Entry 3KDZ (X-ray diffraction, 2.20 A resolution); this record covers chains A and B.

# Chain A (and B)
Protein: Histidine ammonia-lyase
Organism: Streptomyces globisporus
Notes: EC 4.3.1.3; chain B of this document is another copy of the same molecule, construct and numbering; everything in this record applies to it too
Reference sequence: Q8GMG0 (Q8GMG0_STRGL); aligned to UniProt positions 1-539 over residues 1-539
Amino-acid sequence (537 residues; row label = number of the first residue in the row; note: 2 numbers in that range are skipped by the numbering (no residue carries them; nothing is unmodelled there)):
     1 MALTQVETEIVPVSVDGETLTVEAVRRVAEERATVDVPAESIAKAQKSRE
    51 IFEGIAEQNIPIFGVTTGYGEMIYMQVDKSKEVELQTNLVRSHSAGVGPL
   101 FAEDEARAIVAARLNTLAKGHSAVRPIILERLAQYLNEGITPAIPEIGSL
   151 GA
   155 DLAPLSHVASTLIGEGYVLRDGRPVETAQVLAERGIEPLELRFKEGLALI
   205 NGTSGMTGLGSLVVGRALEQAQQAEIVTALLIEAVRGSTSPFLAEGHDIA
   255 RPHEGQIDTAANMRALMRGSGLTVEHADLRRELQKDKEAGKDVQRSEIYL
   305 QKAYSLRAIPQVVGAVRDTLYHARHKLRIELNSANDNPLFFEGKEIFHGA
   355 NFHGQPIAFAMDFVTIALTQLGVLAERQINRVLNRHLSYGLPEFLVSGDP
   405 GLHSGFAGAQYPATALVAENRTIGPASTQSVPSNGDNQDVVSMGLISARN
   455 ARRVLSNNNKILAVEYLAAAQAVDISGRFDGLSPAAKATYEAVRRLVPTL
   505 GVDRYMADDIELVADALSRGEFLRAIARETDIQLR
Not modelled in the structure: 1-10
Covalently attached groups: covalent link A152-D155
Modified positions: A152 ({2-[(1S)-1-aminoethyl]-4-methylidene-5-oxo-4,5-dihydro-1H-imidazol-1-yl}acetic acid; MDO)
Differences from the reference sequence: engineered mutation F63 (Tyr in Q8GMG0); chromophore (152, 152, 152)
Ligand contacts:
  - tyrosine (TYR), molecule 1: F63, Y69, G70, L89, H93, A152, L156, L201, N205, N341, F356, N438, N441, Q442
  - tyrosine (TYR), molecule 2: Q305, Y308, R311
Swiss-Prot annotation at these positions:
  - binding site (substrate): H93, N205, R311
  - cross-link: A152 (5-imidazolinone (Ala-Gly))

# Interface between chain A and chain B
Residue-residue contacts (227; chain A residue first):
  N59(A) with K291(B)
  I60(A) with Q288(B)
  P61(A) with R284(B); L287(B), hydrophobic; Q288(B); K291(B)
  F63(A) with L304(B); K306(B)
  G70(A) with K306(B)
  E71(A) with Y303(B), hydrogen bond
  I73(A) with Y303(B), hydrophobic; L304(B), hydrophobic; K306(B)
  Y74(A) with R299(B); S300(B), hydrogen bond (backbone-backbone); Y303(B), hydrophobic
  M75(A) with Q298(B); R299(B)
  Q76(A) with L287(B); K291(B); D296(B); V297(B); Q298(B), hydrogen bond (backbone-backbone); S300(B)
  V77(A) with K291(B); D296(B); V297(B), hydrophobic
  D78(A) with D296(B), hydrogen bond (backbone-backbone)
  S80(A) with D296(B), hydrogen bond
  K119(A) with I253(B); A254(B)
  A152(A) with Y308(B)
  T207(A) with R255(B)
  S244(A) with F351(B); H352(B), hydrogen bond (side chain-backbone)
  P245(A) with F351(B); H352(B)
  L247(A) with F351(B)
  E249(A) with F345(B); K348(B)
  G250(A) with F351(B); N355(B)
  I253(A) with K119(B)
  A254(A) with K119(B); S337(B); A338(B), hydrogen bond (backbone-backbone); L343(B), hydrophobic; F345(B), hydrophobic
  R255(A) with T207(B); E334(B), salt bridge; S337(B); N355(B); H357(B), hydrogen bond (side chain-backbone); P360(B)
  P256(A) with I333(B)
  H257(A) with K330(B), hydrogen bond (side chain-backbone); I333(B); E334(B), salt bridge; P360(B)
  Q260(A) with N355(B)
  H280(A) with E349(B); I350(B); H352(B), hydrogen bond
  A281(A) with E349(B)
  R284(A) with I60(B); P61(B); E349(B), salt bridge
  L287(A) with P61(B), hydrophobic; Q76(B)
  Q288(A) with N59(B); I60(B); P61(B)
  K291(A) with N59(B), hydrogen bond (side chain-backbone); Q76(B)
  D296(A) with Q76(B); V77(B); D78(B), hydrogen bond (backbone-backbone); S80(B), hydrogen bond; K81(B), salt bridge
  V297(A) with Q76(B)
  Q298(A) with M75(B); Q76(B), hydrogen bond (backbone-backbone)
  R299(A) with Y74(B); M75(B)
  S300(A) with Y74(B), hydrogen bond (backbone-backbone)
  Y303(A) with E71(B), hydrogen bond; I73(B), hydrophobic; Y74(B)
  L304(A) with F63(B); I73(B), hydrophobic; H352(B)
  Q305(A) with F63(B); I73(B); N341(B); H352(B); G353(B)
  A307(A) with D440(B); N441(B); D443(B)
  Y308(A) with A152(B); F356(B); N441(B), hydrogen bond (backbone-backbone); Q442(B), hydrogen bond; D443(B), hydrogen bond (backbone-side chain); V444(B)
  S309(A) with D443(B), hydrogen bond
  R311(A) with N341(B); G353(B), hydrogen bond (side chain-backbone); F356(B)
  A312(A) with A354(B), hydrophobic; H357(B)
  Q315(A) with A354(B), hydrogen bond (side chain-backbone); N355(B); H357(B)
  V316(A) with H357(B)
  A319(A) with Q359(B); P360(B); F363(B), hydrophobic
  V320(A) with F363(B)
  D322(A) with K330(B), salt bridge
  T323(A) with F363(B); F367(B)
  H326(A) with H326(B)
  K330(A) with H257(B), hydrogen bond (backbone-side chain); D322(B), salt bridge
  I333(A) with P256(B); H257(B)
  E334(A) with R255(B), salt bridge; H257(B), salt bridge
  S337(A) with A254(B); R255(B)
  A338(A) with A254(B), hydrogen bond (backbone-backbone)
  N341(A) with R311(B)
  L343(A) with A254(B), hydrophobic
  F345(A) with E249(B); A254(B), hydrophobic
  K348(A) with E249(B), salt bridge
  E349(A) with A281(B); R284(B), salt bridge
  I350(A) with H280(B)
  F351(A) with S244(B); P245(B); L247(B); G250(B)
  H352(A) with S244(B), hydrogen bond (backbone-side chain); P245(B); H280(B), hydrogen bond
  G353(A) with P245(B); R311(B), hydrogen bond (backbone-side chain)
  A354(A) with R311(B); A312(B), hydrophobic; Q315(B), hydrogen bond (backbone-side chain)
  N355(A) with G250(B); A254(B); R255(B); Q260(B); Q315(B)
  F356(A) with Y308(B); R311(B)
  H357(A) with R255(B), hydrogen bond (backbone-side chain); A312(B); Q315(B); V316(B)
  Q359(A) with A319(B); Q374(B), hydrogen bond
  P360(A) with R255(B); H257(B); A319(B)
  F363(A) with A319(B), hydrophobic; V320(B); T323(B); I370(B), hydrophobic; A371(B), hydrophobic; Q374(B)
  F367(A) with T323(B); F367(B), hydrophobic; I370(B), hydrophobic
  I370(A) with F363(B), hydrophobic; F367(B), hydrophobic; I370(B), hydrophobic; P429(B), hydrophobic; S431(B); T432(B)
  A371(A) with F363(B), hydrophobic
  T373(A) with T432(B)
  Q374(A) with Q359(B), hydrogen bond; F363(B); S431(B), hydrogen bond (side chain-backbone); T432(B); V445(B), hydrogen bond (side chain-backbone)
  V377(A) with T432(B)
  L378(A) with V444(B), hydrophobic
  R381(A) with P436(B); D443(B); V444(B)
  R385(A) with D440(B), hydrogen bond (side chain-backbone); D443(B), salt bridge
  L391(A) with D440(B)
  R425(A) with T432(B), hydrogen bond (side chain-backbone); Q433(B); S434(B), hydrogen bond (side chain-backbone)
  P429(A) with I370(B), hydrophobic
  S431(A) with I370(B); Q374(B)
  T432(A) with I370(B); T373(B); Q374(B); R425(B), hydrogen bond (backbone-side chain)
  Q433(A) with R425(B)
  S434(A) with R425(B), hydrogen bond (backbone-side chain)
  P436(A) with R381(B)
  D440(A) with R385(B), hydrogen bond (backbone-side chain); L391(B)
  N441(A) with K306(B); A307(B); Y308(B), hydrogen bond (backbone-backbone); R311(B)
  Q442(A) with Y308(B)
  D443(A) with Y308(B); S309(B), hydrogen bond; R381(B); R385(B), salt bridge
  V444(A) with Y308(B); Q374(B); L378(B), hydrophobic; R381(B)
  V445(A) with Q374(B), hydrogen bond (backbone-side chain)
Interface residues without a listed pair, chain A (111 interface residues in all): Q58, I62, T66, T67, H121, H251, E258, K295, I302, K306, N336, G358, D366, G439
Interface residues without a listed pair, chain B (107 interface residues in all): I62, H121, H251, E258, G358, D366, V377, N384, N388, G439, S446

# In short
111 residues of chain A face 107 of chain B across their interface; the contacts include 42 hydrogen bonds and
12 salt bridges. Polar pairs include R255(A)-E334(B), H257(A)-E334(B) and R284(A)-E349(B). Bound to chain A:
tyrosine. Curated annotation (UniProt) lists 3 substrate-binding residues on chain A.
Both chains are Histidine ammonia-lyase (Streptomyces globisporus). Entry 3KDZ (X-ray crystal structure of a
tyrosine aminomutase mutant construct with bound ligand) was determined by X-ray diffraction (same publication
as 3KDY).
